3ECN - chain A; structure by X-ray diffraction, 2.10 A resolution.

== Chain A ==
Molecule: High affinity cAMP-specific and IBMX-insensitive 3', 5'-cyclic phosphodiesterase 8A
From: Homo sapiens
Notes: EC 3.1.4.17; fragment: catalytic domain of PDE8A1
UniProtKB: O60658 (PDE8A_HUMAN); residue numbers follow UniProt; this construct covers 482-819
Chain sequence (338 residues; numbered 482 to 819; the number before each row is that of its first residue):
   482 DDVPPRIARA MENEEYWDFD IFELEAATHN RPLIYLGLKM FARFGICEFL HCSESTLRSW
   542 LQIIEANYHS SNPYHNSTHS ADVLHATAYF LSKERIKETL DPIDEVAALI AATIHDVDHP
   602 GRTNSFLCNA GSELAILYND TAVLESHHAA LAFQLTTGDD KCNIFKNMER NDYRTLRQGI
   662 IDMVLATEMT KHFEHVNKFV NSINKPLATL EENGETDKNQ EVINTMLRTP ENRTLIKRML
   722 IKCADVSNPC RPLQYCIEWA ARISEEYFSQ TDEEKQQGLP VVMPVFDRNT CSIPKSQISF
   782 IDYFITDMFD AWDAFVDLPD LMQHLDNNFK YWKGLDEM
Cystine bridges: C528-C533
Ion coordination: Zn2+: H560, H596, D597, D726; Mg2+ near D597 (its only coordinating residue here)
Ligand contacts: 3-isobutyl-1-methylxanthine (IBM): M670, V727, I744, Y748, F767, Q778, F781, F785
UniProt features mapped onto this chain:
  - active site: H556 (Proton donor)
  - binding site (a divalent metal cation): H560, H596, D597, D726
What the authors report for this chain:
  - binding site for 3-isobutyl-1-methylxanthine: M670, I744, Y748, F767, Q778, F781, F785
  - specificity-determining residues: Y748
  - mutagenesis - Y748F (2-fold): increased catalytic activity
  - mutagenesis - Y748F (10-fold): increased binding to 3-isobutyl-1-methylxanthine
  - mutagenesis - Y748F: unchanged binding to dipyridamole

== In short ==
Bound to chain A: 3-isobutyl-1-methylxanthine. The Zn2+ site is built by H560, H596, D597 and D726. Curated
annotation (UniProt) lists active-site residue H556 and 4 divalent metal cation-binding residues. The paper
reports a binding site for 3-isobutyl-1-methylxanthine at M670, I744 and Y748 among others; Y748F increases
catalytic activity.
Chain A is High affinity cAMP-specific and IBMX-insensitive 3', 5'-cyclic phosphodiesterase 8A (Homo sapiens);
the structure, Crystal structure of PDE8A catalytic domain in complex with IBMX, was determined by X-ray
diffraction together with 3ECM from the same study.
